Entry 7V3H (electron microscopy, 3.60 A resolution); this record covers chains B and K of the 12 polymer chains in the assembly.

[Chain B]
Protein: Envelope protein E
Organism: Dengue virus type 2 (strain Thailand/NGS-C/1944)
UniProtKB: P14340 (POLG_DEN2N); residues 1-495 here correspond to UniProt positions 281-775 (UniProt number = residue number + 280)
Amino-acid sequence (495 residues; each row starts with the number of its first residue):
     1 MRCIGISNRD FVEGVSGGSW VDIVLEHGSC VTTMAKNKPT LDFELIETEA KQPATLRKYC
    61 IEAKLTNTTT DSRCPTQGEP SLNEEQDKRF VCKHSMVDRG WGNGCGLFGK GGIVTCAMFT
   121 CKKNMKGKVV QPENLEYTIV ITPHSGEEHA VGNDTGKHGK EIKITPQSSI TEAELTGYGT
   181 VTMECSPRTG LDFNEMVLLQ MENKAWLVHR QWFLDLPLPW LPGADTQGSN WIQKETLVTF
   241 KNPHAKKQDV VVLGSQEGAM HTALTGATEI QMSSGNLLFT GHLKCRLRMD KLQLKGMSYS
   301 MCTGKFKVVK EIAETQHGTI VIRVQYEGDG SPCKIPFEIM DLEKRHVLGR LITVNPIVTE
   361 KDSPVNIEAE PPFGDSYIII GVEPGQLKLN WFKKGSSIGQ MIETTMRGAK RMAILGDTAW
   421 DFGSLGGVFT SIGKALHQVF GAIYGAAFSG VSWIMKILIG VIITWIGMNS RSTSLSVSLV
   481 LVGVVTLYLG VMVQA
Covalent attachments: N-acetylglucosamine (NAG) linked to N67, N153
Curated features (UniProtKB/Swiss-Prot):
  - region: D98 to G111 (Fusion peptide)
  - site: A495 (Cleavage)
  - glycosylation (N-linked (GlcNAc...) asparagine): N67, N153

[Chain K]
Protein: C10 IgG light chain variable region
Organism: Homo sapiens
Amino-acid sequence (127 residues; each row starts with the number of its first residue):
     1 EVQLVESGAE VKKPGASVKV SCKASGYTFT SYAMHWVRQA PGQRLEWMGW INAGNGNTKY
    61 SQKFQDRVTI TRDTSASTAY MELSSLRSED TAIYYCARDK VDDYGDYWFP TLWYFDYWGQ
   121 GTLVTVS

[Chain B / chain K interface]
Pairs across the interface - 11 pairs, chain B then chain K:
  N67(B) with Y60(K); Q65(K)
  T69(B) with K59(K), hydrogen bond
  T70(B) with W108(K)
  S72(B) with W108(K)
  R99(B) with F109(K)
  W101(B) with L112(K)
  G102(B) with L112(K)
  N103(B) with F109(K)
  K247(B) with D106(K); W108(K)
Also at the interface, not in a pair above, chain B (14 interface residues in all): D71, G104, I113, H244, K246
Also at the interface, not in a pair above, chain K (8 interface residues in all): Y104

[Overview]
14 residues of chain B and 8 residues of chain K are in contact, with 1 hydrogen bond. Its one hydrogen-bonded
contact is T69(B)-K59(K).
Here chain B is Envelope protein E (Dengue virus type 2 (strain Thailand/NGS-C/1944)) and chain K is C10 IgG
light chain variable region (Homo sapiens). Entry 7V3H (DENV2_NGC_Fab_C10 28degrees (3Fab:3E)) was determined
by electron microscopy, deposited together with 7V3F, 7V3G, 7V3I and 7V3J.
